PDB entry 8PJ9 | electron microscopy, 3.24 A resolution | chains A and B of the 6 polymer chains in the assembly

Chain A:
Name: CRISPR-associated endonuclease Cas9
Source organism: Streptococcus thermophilus DGCC 7710
Notes: EC 3.1.-.-
UniProt: G3ECR1 (CAS9_STRTR); residues 1-1388 here correspond to UniProt positions 22-1409 (UniProt number = residue number + 21)
Chain sequence (1397 residues; each row starts with the number of its first residue):
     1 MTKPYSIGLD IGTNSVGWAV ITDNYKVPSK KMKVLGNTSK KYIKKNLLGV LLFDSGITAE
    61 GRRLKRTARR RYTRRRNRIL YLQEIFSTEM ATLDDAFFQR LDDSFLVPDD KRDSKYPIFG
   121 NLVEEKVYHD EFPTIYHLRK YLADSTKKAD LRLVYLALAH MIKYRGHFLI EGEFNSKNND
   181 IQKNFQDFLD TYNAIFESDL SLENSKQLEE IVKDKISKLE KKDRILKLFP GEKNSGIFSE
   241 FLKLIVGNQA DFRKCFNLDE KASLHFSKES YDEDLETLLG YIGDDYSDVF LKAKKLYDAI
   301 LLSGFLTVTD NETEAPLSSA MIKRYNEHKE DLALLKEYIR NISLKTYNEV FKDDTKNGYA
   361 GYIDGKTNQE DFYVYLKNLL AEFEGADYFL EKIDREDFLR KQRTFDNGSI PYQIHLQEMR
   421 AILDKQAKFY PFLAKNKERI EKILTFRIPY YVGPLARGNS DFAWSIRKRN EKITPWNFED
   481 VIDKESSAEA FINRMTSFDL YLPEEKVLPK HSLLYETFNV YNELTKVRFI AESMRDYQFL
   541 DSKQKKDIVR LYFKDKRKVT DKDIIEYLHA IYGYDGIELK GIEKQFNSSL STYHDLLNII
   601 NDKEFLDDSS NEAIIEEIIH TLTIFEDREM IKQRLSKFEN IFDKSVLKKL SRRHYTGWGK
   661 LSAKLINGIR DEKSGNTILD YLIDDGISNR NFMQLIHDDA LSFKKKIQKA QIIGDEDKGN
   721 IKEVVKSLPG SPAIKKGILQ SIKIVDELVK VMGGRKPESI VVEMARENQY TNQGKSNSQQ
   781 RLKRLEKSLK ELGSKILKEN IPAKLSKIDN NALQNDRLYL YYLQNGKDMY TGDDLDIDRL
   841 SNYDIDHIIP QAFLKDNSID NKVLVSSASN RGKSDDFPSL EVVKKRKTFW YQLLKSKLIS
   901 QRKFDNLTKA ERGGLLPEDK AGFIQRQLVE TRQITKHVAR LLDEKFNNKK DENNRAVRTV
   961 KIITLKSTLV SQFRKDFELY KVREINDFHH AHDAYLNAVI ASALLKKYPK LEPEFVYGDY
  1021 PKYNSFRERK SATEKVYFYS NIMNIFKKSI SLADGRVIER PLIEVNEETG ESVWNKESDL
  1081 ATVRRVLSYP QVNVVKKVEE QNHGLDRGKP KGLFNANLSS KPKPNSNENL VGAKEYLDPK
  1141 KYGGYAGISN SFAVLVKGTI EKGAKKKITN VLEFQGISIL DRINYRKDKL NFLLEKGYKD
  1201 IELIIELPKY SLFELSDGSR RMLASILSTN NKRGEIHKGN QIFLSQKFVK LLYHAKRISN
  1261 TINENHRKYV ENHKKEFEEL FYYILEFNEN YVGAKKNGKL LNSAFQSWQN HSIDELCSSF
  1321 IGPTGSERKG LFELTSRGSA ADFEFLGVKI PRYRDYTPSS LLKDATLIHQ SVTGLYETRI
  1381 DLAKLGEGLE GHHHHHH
Disordered / not traced: 1-2, 176-307, 766-934, 1019-1039, 1050-1059, 1386-1397
Sequence notes: expression tag (1389-1397)
UniProt features mapped onto this chain:
  - active site: Asp10 (For RuvC-like nuclease domain), His847 (Proton acceptor for HNH nuclease domain)
  - binding site (Mg(2+)): Asp10, Glu763, Glu767, His990

Chain B:
Molecule: crRNA, chain B
Sequence (42 nucleotides; each row starts with the number of its first residue; numbers below 1 keep their minus sign (C-20 is residue -20)):
   -20 CGCUAAAGAG GAAGAGGACA GUUUUAGAGC UGUGUUGUUU CG
Disordered / not traced: 16-21

Interface between chain A and chain B:
Residue-residue contacts (88; chain A residue first):
  Thr58(A) with A-8(B), phosphate contact
  Ala59(A) with A-8(B), hydrogen bond to the phosphate; G-7(B), phosphate contact
  Glu60(A) with A-8(B), phosphate contact
  Arg62(A) with G-7(B), salt bridge to the phosphate
  Arg63(A) with A-8(B), salt bridge to the phosphate; G-7(B), salt bridge to the phosphate; A-6(B), phosphate contact
  Arg66(A) with G-7(B), salt bridge to the phosphate; A-6(B), salt bridge to the phosphate
  Thr67(A) with G-5(B), phosphate contact
  Arg70(A) with A-6(B), salt bridge to the phosphate; G-5(B), salt bridge to the phosphate
  Arg71(A) with G-4(B), hydrogen bond to the base; A-3(B), base contact
  Arg74(A) with G-5(B), salt bridge to the phosphate; G-4(B), salt bridge to the phosphate
  Arg78(A) with A-3(B), salt bridge to the phosphate
  Ser104(A) with U3(B), base contact; U4(B), sugar contact
  Phe105(A) with U2(B), base contact; U3(B), hydrogen bond to the sugar; U4(B), sugar contact
  Leu106(A) with U4(B), sugar contact
  Pro108(A) with U4(B), phosphate contact; A5(B), phosphate contact
  Lys111(A) with U4(B), hydrogen bond to the sugar
  Lys115(A) with A5(B), sugar contact
  Tyr116(A) with A5(B), phosphate contact
  Pro117(A) with A5(B), sugar contact
  Glu125(A) with A5(B), hydrogen bond to the sugar
  Lys126(A) with G6(B), hydrogen bond to the phosphate; A7(B), salt bridge to the phosphate
  His129(A) with G6(B), sugar contact
  Tyr164(A) with C-2(B), phosphate contact
  Arg165(A) with G-4(B), hydrogen bond to the phosphate; A-3(B), salt bridge to the phosphate; C-2(B), phosphate contact
  Gly166(A) with A-3(B), sugar contact
  Phe168(A) with G-4(B), sugar contact
  Gly365(A) with U1(B), phosphate contact
  Lys366(A) with U1(B), phosphate contact
  Arg403(A) with A-1(B), salt bridge to the phosphate
  Thr404(A) with C-2(B), phosphate contact; A-1(B), hydrogen bond to the phosphate
  Phe405(A) with C-2(B), hydrogen bond to the sugar
  Asn407(A) with C-2(B), phosphate contact; A-1(B), phosphate contact
  Gly408(A) with A-3(B), sugar contact; C-2(B), sugar contact
  Arg447(A) with G-5(B), hydrogen bond to the sugar; G-4(B), sugar contact
  Ile448(A) with G-5(B), hydrogen bond to the sugar
  Tyr450(A) with A-6(B), hydrogen bond to the sugar; G-5(B), sugar contact
  Gly453(A) with A-6(B), sugar contact
  Pro454(A) with A-6(B), phosphate contact
  Phe462(A) with G-7(B), phosphate contact; A-6(B), phosphate contact
  Trp464(A) with G-7(B), sugar contact; A-6(B), sugar contact
  Phe491(A) with G-7(B), base contact
  Tyr501(A) with C-18(B), hydrogen bond to the sugar
  Lys510(A) with A-15(B), salt bridge to the phosphate
  Tyr515(A) with U-17(B), hydrogen bond to the phosphate; A-16(B), hydrogen bond to the phosphate
  Asn519(A) with U-17(B), sugar contact; A-16(B), sugar contact
  Asn587(A) with A-15(B), sugar contact
  Lys660(A) with U-17(B), phosphate contact; A-16(B), salt bridge to the phosphate
  Leu661(A) with U-17(B), sugar contact
  Met693(A) with G-19(B), hydrogen bond to the base; C-18(B), base contact
  Lys936(A) with G-19(B), salt bridge to the phosphate
  Tyr1017(A) with C-20(B), phosphate contact
  Gly1018(A) with C-20(B), sugar contact
  Asn1117(A) with G0(B), hydrogen bond to the base; U1(B), hydrogen bond to the sugar
  Leu1118(A) with U1(B), hydrogen bond to the sugar; U2(B), sugar contact
  Ser1119(A) with U2(B), sugar contact
  Ser1120(A) with U2(B), phosphate contact
  Lys1121(A) with U2(B), phosphate contact; U3(B), hydrogen bond to the phosphate; U4(B), salt bridge to the phosphate
  Tyr1142(A) with U2(B), hydrogen bond to the sugar; U3(B), sugar contact
Interface residues without a listed pair, chain A (71 interface residues in all): Tyr72, Val107, His167, Lys401, Pro449, Val452, Leu500, Ser588, Gly659, Ser731, Ala1116, Lys1141, Gly1143
Interface residues without a listed pair, chain B (23 interface residues in all): A-9

Summary:
71 residues of chain A and 23 residues of chain B are in contact, with 21 hydrogen bonds and 17 salt bridges.
Polar contacts include Arg71(A)-G-4(B), Met693(A)-G-19(B) and Asn1117(A)-G0(B). UniProt lists active-site
residues Asp10(A) and His847(A) and 4 Mg2+-binding residues on chain A.
Chain A is CRISPR-associated endonuclease Cas9 (Streptococcus thermophilus DGCC 7710) and chain B is crRNA,
chain B; the structure, Cas9 bound to cognate DNA, Streptococcus thermophilus DGCC 7710 CRISPR3 system, was
determined by electron microscopy.
